Entry 4GOD (X-ray diffraction, 1.40 A resolution); this record covers chains A and B.

[Chain A (and B)]
Name: Small glutamine-rich tetratricopeptide repeat-containing protein alpha
Organism: Homo sapiens
Notes: chain B of this document is another copy of the same molecule, construct and numbering; everything in this record applies to it too
UniProt: O43765 (SGTA_HUMAN); numbering as in UniProt (aligned over 4-54)
Amino-acid sequence (52 residues; row label = number of the first residue in the row):
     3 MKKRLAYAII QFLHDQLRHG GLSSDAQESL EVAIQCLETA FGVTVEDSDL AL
Not modelled in the structure: 50-54 (chain B: 49-54)
Construct notes: expression tag (3)
Swiss-Prot annotation at these positions:
  - mutagenesis: Cys38 (C38A: Reduces tail-anchored proteins transfer)

[How chain A and chain B interact]
Residue-residue contacts (36; chain A residue first):
  Met3(A) with Gly22(B), hydrogen bond (backbone-backbone); Leu24(B), hydrophobic
  Lys4(A) with Gln18(B)
  Leu7(A) with Phe14(B), hydrophobic
  Ile11(A) with Ile11(B), hydrophobic; Phe14(B), hydrophobic
  Phe14(A) with Lys4(B); Leu7(B), hydrophobic; Ile11(B), hydrophobic
  Leu15(A) with Leu39(B), hydrophobic; Phe43(B), hydrophobic
  Gln18(A) with Lys4(B); Phe43(B)
  Gly22(A) with Lys4(B)
  Leu24(A) with Lys4(B)
  Ala28(A) with Ala42(B)
  Ser31(A) with Cys38(B); Ala42(B)
  Leu32(A) with Leu39(B), hydrophobic; Ala42(B), hydrophobic; Phe43(B), hydrophobic
  Val34(A) with Cys38(B), hydrophobic
  Ala35(A) with Ala35(B); Cys38(B), hydrophobic; Leu39(B), hydrophobic
  Cys38(A) with Ser31(B); Val34(B), hydrophobic; Ala35(B), hydrophobic
  Leu39(A) with Leu15(B), hydrophobic; Leu32(B), hydrophobic; Ala35(B), hydrophobic
  Thr41(A) with Ser31(B)
  Ala42(A) with Leu24(B); Ala28(B); Leu32(B)
  Phe43(A) with Gln18(B)
Other interface residues (no listed pair), chain B (20 interface residues in all): Ala8, Gly23, Thr41

[In short]
Chain A and chain B form an interface of 19 and 20 residues respectively; the contacts include 1 hydrogen
bond. The hydrogen-bonded pair Met3(A)-Gly22(B) is a backbone contact. Curated annotation (UniProt) lists one
mutagenesis site on chain A.
Both chains are Small glutamine-rich tetratricopeptide repeat-containing protein alpha (Homo sapiens). Entry
4GOD (Crystal structure of the SGTA homodimerization domain) was determined by X-ray diffraction (same
publication as 4GOC and 4GOE).
